1EP8 - chain A; structure by X-ray diffraction, 2.20 A resolution.

Chain A:
Molecule: Thioredoxin CH1, H-type
From: Chlamydomonas reinhardtii
UniProt: P80028 (TRXH_CHLRE); numbering as in UniProt (aligned over 1-112)
Amino-acid sequence (112 residues; row label = number of the first residue in the row):
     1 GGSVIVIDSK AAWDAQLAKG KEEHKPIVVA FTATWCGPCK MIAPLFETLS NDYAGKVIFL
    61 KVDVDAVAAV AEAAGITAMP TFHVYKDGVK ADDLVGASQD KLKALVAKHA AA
Construct notes: engineered mutation Ala30 (Asp in P80028)
Cystine bridges: Cys36-Cys39

Summary:
Chain A is Thioredoxin CH1, H-type (Chlamydomonas reinhardtii); the structure, Crystal structure of a mutated
thioredoxin, D30A, from chlamydomonas reinhardtii, was determined by X-ray diffraction, deposited together
with 1EP7.
